PDB entry 9CAB | electron microscopy, 3.94 A resolution | chains U and Y of the 20 polymer chains in the assembly

[Chain U]
Molecule: Histone H3.2
From: Xenopus laevis
UniProt: P84233 (H32_XENLA); residues 1-135 here correspond to UniProt positions 2-136 (UniProt number = residue number + 1)
Chain sequence (135 residues; numbered 1 to 135; the number before each row is that of its first residue):
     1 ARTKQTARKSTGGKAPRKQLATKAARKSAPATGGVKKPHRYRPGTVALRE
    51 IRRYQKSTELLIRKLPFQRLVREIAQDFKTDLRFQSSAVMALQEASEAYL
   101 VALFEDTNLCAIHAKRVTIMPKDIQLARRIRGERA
Disordered / not traced: 1-36, 135
Differences from the reference sequence: variant Ala102 (Gly103 in P84233)
UniProt features mapped onto this chain:
  - modified residue: Arg2 (Asymmetric dimethylarginine), Thr3 (Phosphothreonine), Lys4 (Allysine), Gln5 (5-glutamyl dopamine), Thr6 (Phosphothreonine), Arg8 (Citrulline), Lys9 (N6,N6,N6-trimethyllysine), Ser10 (ADP-ribosylserine), Thr11 (Phosphothreonine), Lys14 (N6-(2-hydroxyisobutyryl)lysine), Arg17 (Asymmetric dimethylarginine), Lys18 (N6-(2-hydroxyisobutyryl)lysine), Lys23 (N6-(2-hydroxyisobutyryl)lysine), Arg26 (Citrulline), Lys27 (N6,N6,N6-trimethyllysine), Ser28 (ADP-ribosylserine), Lys36 (N6,N6,N6-trimethyllysine), Lys37 (N6-methyllysine), Tyr41 (Phosphotyrosine), Lys56 (N6,N6,N6-trimethyllysine) and 8 more in UniProt
  - lipidation: Cys110 (S-palmitoyl cysteine)

[Chain Y]
Molecule: 285-nt DNA strand
Sequence (285 nucleotides; each row starts with the number of its first residue; numbers below 1 keep their minus sign (DA-179 is residue -179)):
  -179 ATCGAAGGGCGCCTATATAAGGGGGTGGGGGCGCGTTCGTCCTCCCTCTC
  -129 CTCGCGGCGCGAGTTTCAGGCAGCGCTGCGTCCTGCTGCGCACGTGGGAA
   -79 GCCCTGCTGGAGAATCCCGGTGCGCAGGCCGCTCAATTGGTCGTAGACAG
   -29 CTCTAGCACCGCTTAAACGCAGCTACGCGCTGTCCCCCGCGTTTTAACCG
    21 CCAAGGGGATTACTCCCTAGTCTCCAGGCAGCTGTCAGATATGTACATCC
    71 TGTGATCCCCGGGTACCGAGCTCGAATTCACTGGC
Disordered / not traced: -179 to -93, 77-105

[Interface between chain U and chain Y]
Residue-residue contacts (21; chain U residue first):
  Arg40(U) with DG-8(Y), base contact; DC70(Y), sugar contact
  Tyr41(U) with DC69(Y), phosphate contact
  Arg42(U) with DA-5(Y), salt bridge to the phosphate; DC70(Y), salt bridge to the phosphate
  Pro43(U) with DA-5(Y), sugar contact
  Thr45(U) with DC69(Y), phosphate contact; DC70(Y), hydrogen bond to the phosphate
  Arg72(U) with DC-23(Y), salt bridge to the phosphate
  Arg83(U) with DG-24(Y), base contact; DC-23(Y), phosphate contact
  Phe84(U) with DG-24(Y), sugar contact; DC-23(Y), hydrogen bond to the phosphate
  Gln85(U) with DG-24(Y), phosphate contact
  Ser86(U) with DG-24(Y), phosphate contact
  Arg116(U) with DG-3(Y), phosphate contact; DC-2(Y), salt bridge to the phosphate
  Val117(U) with DG-3(Y), hydrogen bond to the phosphate
  Thr118(U) with DC-4(Y), phosphate contact; DG-3(Y), hydrogen bond to the phosphate
  Met120(U) with DC-2(Y), phosphate contact
Also at the interface, not in a pair above, chain U (19 interface residues in all): His39, Arg63, Gln68, Lys115, Lys122
Also at the interface, not in a pair above, chain Y (12 interface residues in all): DA-14, DT-6, DT71

[Summary]
19 residues of chain U and 12 residues of chain Y are in contact; the contacts include 4 hydrogen bonds and 4
salt bridges. Polar pairs include Thr45(U)-DC70(Y), Phe84(U)-DC-23(Y) and Val117(U)-DG-3(Y).
Chain U is Histone H3.2 (Xenopus laevis) and chain Y is a 285-nt DNA strand; the structure, Cryo-EM structure
of human SRCAP-nucleosome complex in the encounter state (composite structure), was determined by electron
microscopy.
